Entry 7AZD (X-ray diffraction, 2.19 A resolution); this record covers chains D and K of the 4 polymer chains in the assembly.

# Chain D
Protein: Beta sliding clamp
Source organism: Escherichia coli 2-427-07_S4_C3
UniProtKB: A0A073FMV0 (A0A073FMV0_ECOLX); residues 1-366 here = UniProt positions 1-366
Sequence (386 residues; row label = number of the first residue in the row; numbers below 1 keep their minus sign (Met-19 is residue -19)):
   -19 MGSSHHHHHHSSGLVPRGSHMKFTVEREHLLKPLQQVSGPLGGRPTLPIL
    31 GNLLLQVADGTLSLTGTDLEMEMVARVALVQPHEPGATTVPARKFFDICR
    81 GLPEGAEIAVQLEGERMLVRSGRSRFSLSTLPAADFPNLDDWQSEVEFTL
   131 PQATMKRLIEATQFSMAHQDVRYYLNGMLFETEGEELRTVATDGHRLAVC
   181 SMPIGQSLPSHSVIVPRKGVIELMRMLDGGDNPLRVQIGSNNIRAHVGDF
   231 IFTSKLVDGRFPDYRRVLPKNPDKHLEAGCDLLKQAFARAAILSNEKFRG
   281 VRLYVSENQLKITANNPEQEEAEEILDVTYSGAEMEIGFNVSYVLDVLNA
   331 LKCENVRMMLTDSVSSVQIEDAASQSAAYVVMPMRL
Unresolved in the structure: -19 to -2, 121, 208-211
Differences from the reference sequence: initiating methionine (-19); expression tag (-18 to 0)

# Chain K
Protein: Peptide 20
Sequence (6 residues; row label = number of the first residue in the row):
   402 XQADLF
Modified residues: SGZ (2-naphthalen-1-ylethanal) at position 402; Ala404 (2-amino-3-cyclohexyl-propionic acid; ALC)

# How chain D and chain K interact
Residue-residue contacts (28; chain D residue first):
  Arg152(D) with Phe407(K)
  Thr172(D) with Phe407(K)
  Gly174(D) with Asp405(K); Leu406(K), hydrogen bond (backbone-backbone); Phe407(K)
  His175(D) with Gln403(K); Ala404(K); Asp405(K), salt bridge; Leu406(K)
  Arg176(D) with Leu406(K)
  Leu177(D) with Leu406(K), hydrophobic
  Pro242(D) with Phe407(K), hydrophobic
  Val247(D) with Leu406(K); Phe407(K), hydrophobic
  Asn320(D) with Gln403(K)
  Tyr323(D) with Gln403(K)
  Val344(D) with Ala404(K)
  Val360(D) with Leu406(K), hydrophobic
  Met362(D) with Gln403(K), hydrogen bond (backbone-side chain); Ala404(K); Asp405(K); Leu406(K), hydrophobic
  Pro363(D) with Gln403(K), hydrogen bond (backbone-side chain); Ala404(K), hydrogen bond (backbone-backbone)
  Met364(D) with SGZ_402(K); Gln403(K)
  Arg365(D) with SGZ_402(K); Ala404(K)
Interface residues without a listed pair, chain D (19 interface residues in all): Leu155, Ser343, Ser346

# In short
19 residues of chain D face 6 of chain K across their interface; the contacts include 4 hydrogen bonds and 1
salt bridge. Polar contacts include His175(D)-Asp405(K), Met362(D)-Gln403(K) and Pro363(D)-Gln403(K).
Chain D is Beta sliding clamp (Escherichia coli 2-427-07_S4_C3) and chain K is Peptide 20; the structure, DNA
polymerase sliding clamp from Escherichia coli with peptide 20 bound, was determined by X-ray diffraction
(same publication as 7AZ5, 7AZ6, 7AZ8, 7AZC, 7AZE, 7AZF and 3 further entries).
